6CNJ - chains A and E of the 11 polymer chains in the assembly; structure by electron microscopy, 3.70 A resolution.

Chain A:
Protein: Neuronal acetylcholine receptor subunit alpha-4
From: Homo sapiens
Notes: engineered mutation(s): Glu-Arg linker was inserted in the MX-M4 junction, between Phe559-Ser560 in the alpha4 subunit
UniProtKB: P43681 (ACHA4_HUMAN); the construct has insertions or renumbered stretches relative to UniProt, so the offset changes along the chain: 1-338 = UniProt 27-364; 345-386 = UniProt 586-627
Chain sequence (386 residues; each row starts with the number of its first residue):
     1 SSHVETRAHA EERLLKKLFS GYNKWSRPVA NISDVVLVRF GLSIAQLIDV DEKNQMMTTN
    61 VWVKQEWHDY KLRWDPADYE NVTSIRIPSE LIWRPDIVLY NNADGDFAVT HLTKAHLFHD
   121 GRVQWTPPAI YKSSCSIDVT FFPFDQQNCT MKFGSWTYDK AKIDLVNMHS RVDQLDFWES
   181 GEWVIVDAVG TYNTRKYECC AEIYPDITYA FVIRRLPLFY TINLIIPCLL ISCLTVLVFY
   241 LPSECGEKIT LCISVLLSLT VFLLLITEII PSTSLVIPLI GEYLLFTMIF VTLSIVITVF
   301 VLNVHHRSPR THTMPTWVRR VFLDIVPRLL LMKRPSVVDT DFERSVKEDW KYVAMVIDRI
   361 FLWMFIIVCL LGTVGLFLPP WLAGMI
Not modelled in the structure: 1-4, 335-341, 382-386
Construct notes: linker (339-344)
Disulfide bonds: Cys135-Cys149, Cys199-Cys200
Glycans and other covalent adducts: N-acetylglucosamine (NAG) linked to Asn148
Residues lining bound ligands: (S)-3-(1-methylpyrrolidin-2-yl)pyridine (NCT): Tyr100, Trp156, Thr157, Tyr197, Cys199, Cys200, Tyr204
UniProt features mapped onto this chain:
  - binding site (Ca(2+)): Val50, Glu52
  - lipidation: Cys245 (S-palmitoyl cysteine)
  - glycosylation (N-linked (GlcNAc...) asparagine): Asn31, Asn81, Asn148
From the paper describing this entry:
  - binding site for cholesterol hemisuccinate: Phe300

Chain E:
Protein: Neuronal acetylcholine receptor subunit beta-2
From: Homo sapiens
Notes: engineered mutation(s): Glu-Arg linker was inserted in the MX-M4 junction between Gln420-Ser421 in the beta 2 subunit.
UniProtKB: P17787 (ACHB2_HUMAN); the construct has insertions or renumbered stretches relative to UniProt, so the offset changes along the chain: 1-328 = UniProt 26-353; 337-393 = UniProt 446-502
Chain sequence (403 residues; row label = number of the first residue in the row):
     1 TDTEERLVEH LLDPSRYNKL IRPATNGSEL VTVQLMVSLA QLISVHEREQ IMTTNVWLTQ
    61 EWEDYRLTWK PEEFDNMKKV RLPSKHIWLP DVVLYNNADG MYEVSFYSNA VVSYDGSIFW
   121 LPPAIYKSAC KIEVKHFPFD QQNCTMKFRS WTYDRTEIDL VLKSEVASLD DFTPSGEWDI
   181 VALPGRRNEN PDDSTYVDIT YDFIIRRKPL FYTINLIIPC VLITSLAILV FYLPSDCGEK
   241 MTLCISVLLA LTVFLLLISK IVPPTSLDVP LVGKYLMFTM VLVTFSIVTS VCVLNVHHRS
   301 PTTHTMAPWV KVVFLEKLPA LLFMQQPRHH DDDQERSVSE DWKYVAMVID RLFLWIFVFV
   361 CVFGTIGMFL QPLFQNYTTT TFLHSDHSAP SSKSAWSHPQ FEK
Not modelled in the structure: 1, 327-336, 370-403
Construct notes: linker (329-336); expression tag (394-403)
Disulfide bonds: Cys130-Cys144
Glycans and other covalent adducts: N-acetylglucosamine (NAG) linked to Asn143
Residues lining bound ligands: (S)-3-(1-methylpyrrolidin-2-yl)pyridine (NCT): Trp57, Val111, Phe119, Leu121
From the paper describing this entry:
  - binding site for (S)-3-(1-methylpyrrolidin-2-yl)pyridine: Val111, Phe119, Leu121
  - binding site for cholesterol hemisuccinate: Cys292

Chain A / chain E interface:
Contacting residue pairs (58; chain A residue first):
  Thr6(A) with Tyr65(E)
  Arg7(A) with Arg22(E); Ser28(E)
  Ala8(A) with Ile21(E); Tyr65(E)
  Glu12(A) with Asn18(E); Ile21(E)
  Asn60(A) with Tyr102(E)
  Trp62(A) with Tyr95(E), hydrophobic
  Arg86(A) with Thr152(E); Tyr153(E); Asp154(E), salt bridge; Glu157(E), salt bridge
  Pro88(A) with Leu20(E)
  Leu91(A) with Leu20(E), hydrophobic
  His111(A) with Gly100(E)
  Lys114(A) with Thr152(E)
  Pro128(A) with Tyr102(E), hydrophobic
  Trp178(A) with Ala129(E)
  Ser180(A) with Gln50(E)
  Glu182(A) with Pro264(E)
  Leu216(A) with Ser266(E), hydrogen bond (backbone-side chain)
  Pro217(A) with Ser266(E)
  Leu218(A) with Ser266(E), hydrogen bond (backbone-side chain); Val269(E), hydrophobic
  Phe219(A) with Ser259(E); Pro264(E), hydrophobic; Ser266(E), hydrogen bond (backbone-side chain)
  Ile222(A) with Met277(E), hydrophobic
  Asn223(A) with Leu255(E); Ser259(E)
  Ile226(A) with Met277(E), hydrophobic
  Leu230(A) with Val281(E), hydrophobic; Thr284(E)
  Ile231(A) with Leu248(E), hydrophobic
  Leu234(A) with Ile287(E), hydrophobic
  Leu237(A) with Val288(E), hydrophobic; Val291(E), hydrophobic
  Tyr240(A) with Asn295(E), hydrogen bond (backbone-side chain); Arg299(E), hydrogen bond
  Leu241(A) with Val291(E), hydrophobic; Leu294(E), hydrophobic
  Pro242(A) with Leu294(E), hydrophobic; Asn295(E)
  Glu244(A) with His298(E), salt bridge
  Cys245(A) with Gly238(E); Leu294(E), hydrophobic
  Glu247(A) with Gly238(E)
  Leu251(A) with Met241(E), hydrophobic; Ile245(E), hydrophobic
  Ser254(A) with Ile245(E)
  Met332(A) with Met306(E), hydrophobic
  Lys333(A) with Thr303(E)
  Arg334(A) with Thr302(E); Thr303(E)
  Glu348(A) with Thr302(E)
  Lys351(A) with Ser300(E)
  Met355(A) with His304(E), hydrogen bond
Also at the interface, not in a pair above, chain A (51 interface residues in all): Glu11, Leu15, Gln46, Ser84, His116, Ile130, Gly181, Pro227, Thr250, Leu331, Tyr352
Also at the interface, not in a pair above, chain E (57 interface residues in all): Pro23, Ala24, Asp91, Asn97, Ala98, Cys130, Lys131, Trp151, Thr156, Thr242, Leu256, Val262, Pro263, Thr265, Leu267, Met280, Cys292, Thr305

In short:
The interface between chain A and chain E involves 51 residues on one side and 57 on the other, with 6
hydrogen bonds and 3 salt bridges. Among the polar pairs are Arg86(A)-Asp154(E), Arg86(A)-Glu157(E) and
Glu244(A)-His298(E). From the paper: a binding site for (S)-3-(1-methylpyrrolidin-2-yl)pyridine at Val111(E),
Phe119(E) and Leu121(E); a binding site for cholesterol hemisuccinate at Phe300(A) and Cys292(E).
Here chain A is Neuronal acetylcholine receptor subunit alpha-4 and chain E is Neuronal acetylcholine receptor
subunit beta-2, both from Homo sapiens. Entry 6CNJ (Structure of the 2alpha3beta stiochiometry of the human
Alpha4Beta2 nicotinic receptor) was determined by electron microscopy together with 6CNK from the same study.
